PDB entry 4DGB | X-ray diffraction, 1.70 A resolution | chains A and B

# Chain A
Molecule: TRIMCyp
Organism: Macaca mulatta
Notes: EC 5.2.1.8; fragment: cyclophilin domain
Reference sequence: B0LJC8 (B0LJC8_MACMU); residues 1-165 here correspond to UniProt positions 304-468 (UniProt number = residue number + 303)
Sequence (165 residues; row label = number of the first residue in the row):
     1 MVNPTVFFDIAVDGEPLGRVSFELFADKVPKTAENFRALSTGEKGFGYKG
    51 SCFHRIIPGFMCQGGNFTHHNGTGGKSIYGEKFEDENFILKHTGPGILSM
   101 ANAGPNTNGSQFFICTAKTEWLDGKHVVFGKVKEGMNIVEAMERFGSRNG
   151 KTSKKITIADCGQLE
Unresolved in the structure: 1, 165

# Chain B
Molecule: capsid protein
Notes: fragment: cyclophilin-binding loop
Reference sequence: P04590 (GAG_HV2RO); residues 86-91 here correspond to UniProt positions 221-226 (UniProt number = residue number + 135)
Sequence (6 residues; row label = number of the first residue in the row):
    86 PGPLPA

# How chain A and chain B interact
Pairs across the interface (16):
  R55(A) - P86(B)  hydrogen bond (side chain-backbone)
  R55(A) - G87(B)
  R55(A) - P88(B)  hydrogen bond (side chain-backbone)
  F60(A) - P88(B)
  F60(A) - L89(B)
  F60(A) - P90(B)  hydrophobic
  M61(A) - P88(B)  hydrophobic
  Q63(A) - G87(B)
  Q63(A) - P88(B)
  F113(A) - P88(B)  hydrophobic
  W121(A) - L89(B)  hydrogen bond (side chain-backbone)
  W121(A) - P90(B)
  W121(A) - A91(B)
  L122(A) - P88(B)  hydrophobic
  L122(A) - L89(B)
  H126(A) - P88(B)

# Summary
Chain A and chain B form an interface of 8 and 6 residues respectively, with 3 hydrogen bonds. Polar contacts
include R55(A)-P86(B), R55(A)-P88(B) and W121(A)-L89(B).
Chain A is TRIMCyp (Macaca mulatta) and chain B is capsid protein; the structure, TRIMCyp cyclophilin domain
from Macaca mulatta: HIV-2 CA cyclophilin-binding loop complex, was determined by X-ray diffraction (same
publication as 4DGA, 4DGC, 4DGD and 4DGE).
